6L8S - chains A and C of the 3 polymer chains in the assembly; structure by X-ray diffraction, 1.58 A resolution.

[Chain A]
Name: Hemocyanin
From: Panulirus japonicus
Sequence (650 residues; row label = number of the first residue in the row):
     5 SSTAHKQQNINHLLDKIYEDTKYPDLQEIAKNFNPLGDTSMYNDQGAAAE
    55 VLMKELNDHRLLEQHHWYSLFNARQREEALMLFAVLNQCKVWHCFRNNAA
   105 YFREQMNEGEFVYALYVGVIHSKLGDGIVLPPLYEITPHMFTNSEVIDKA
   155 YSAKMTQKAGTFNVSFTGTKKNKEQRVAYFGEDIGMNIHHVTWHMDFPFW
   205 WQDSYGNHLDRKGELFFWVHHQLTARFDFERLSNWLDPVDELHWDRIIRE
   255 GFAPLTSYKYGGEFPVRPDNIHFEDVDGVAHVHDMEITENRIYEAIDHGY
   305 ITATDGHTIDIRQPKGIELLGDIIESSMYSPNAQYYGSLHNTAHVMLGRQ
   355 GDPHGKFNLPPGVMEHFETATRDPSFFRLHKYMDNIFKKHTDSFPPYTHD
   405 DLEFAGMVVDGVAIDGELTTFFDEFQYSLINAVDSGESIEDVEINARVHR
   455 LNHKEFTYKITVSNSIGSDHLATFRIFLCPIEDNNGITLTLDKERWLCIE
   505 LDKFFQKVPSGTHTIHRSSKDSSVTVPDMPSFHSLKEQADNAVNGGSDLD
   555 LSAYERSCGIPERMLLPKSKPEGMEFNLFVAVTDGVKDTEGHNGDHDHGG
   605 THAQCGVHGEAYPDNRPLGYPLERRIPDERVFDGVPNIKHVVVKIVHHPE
Disulfides: Cys93-Cys98, Cys483-Cys502, Cys562-Cys609
Covalently attached groups: N-acetylglucosamine (NAG) linked to Asn167
Ion coordination: Cu ion site 1: His194, His198, His224 (together with oxygen atom); Cu ion site 2: His344, His348, His384 (together with oxygen atom)
Small-molecule neighbours:
  - oxygen atom (O), molecule 1: His194, His198, Phe220, His224, His344, His348, Phe371, His384
  - oxygen atom (O), molecule 2: His194, His198, His224, His344, His348, Phe371, Phe380, His384

[Chain C]
Name: Hemocyanin
From: Panulirus japonicus
Sequence (650 residues; each row starts with the number of its first residue):
     4 ASSTAHKQQDINHLLDKIYEDTKYPDLQEIAKNFNPLGDTSMYNDQGAAA
    54 EVLMKELNDHRLLEQHHWYSLFNARQREEALMLFAVLNQCKVWHCFRNNA
   104 AYFREQMNEGEFVYALYVGVIHSKLGDGIVLPPLYEITPHMFTNSEVIDK
   154 AYSAKMTQKAGTFNVSFTGTKKNKEQRVAYFGEDIGMNIHHVTWHMDFPF
   204 WWQDSYGNHLDRKGELFFWVHHQLTARFDFERLSNWLDPVDELHWDRIIR
   254 EGFAPLTSYKYGGEFPVRPDNKHFEDVDGVAHVHDMEITENRIYEAIDHG
   304 YITATDGHTIDIRQPKGIELLGDIIESSMYSPNAQYYGSLHNTAHVMLGR
   354 QGDPHGKFNLPPGVMEHFETATRDPSFFRLHKYMDNIFKKHTDSFPPYTH
   404 DDLEFAGMAVDGVAIDGELITFFDEFQYSLINAVDSGESIEDVEINARVH
   454 RLNHKEFTYKITVSNSIGSDHLATFRIFLCPIEDNNGITLTLDKARWLCI
   504 ELDKFFQKVPSGTHTIHRSSKDSSVTVPDMPSFHSLKEQADNAVNGGHDL
   554 DLSAYERSCGIPDRMLLPKSKPEGMEFNLFVAVTDGVKDTEGHNGDHDHG
   604 GTHAQCGVHGEAYPDNRPLGYPLERRIPDERVFDGVPNIKHVVVKIVHHP
Disulfides: Cys93-Cys98, Cys483-Cys502, Cys562-Cys609
Ion coordination: Cu ion site 1: His194, His198, His224 (together with oxygen atom); Cu ion site 2: His344, His348, His384 (together with oxygen atom); Mg2+ site 1: Ser526, Thr529, Glu559, Gly604; Mg2+ site 2 near Val635 (its only coordinating residue here)
Small-molecule neighbours:
  - oxygen atom (O), molecule 1: His194, His198, His224, His344, His348, Phe371, Phe380, His384
  - oxygen atom (O), molecule 2: His194, His198, Phe220, His224, His344, His348, Phe371, His384

[Chain A / chain C interface]
Contacting residue pairs (28; chain A residue first):
  Lys58(A) with Arg634(C)
  Glu59(A) with Arg634(C), salt bridge
  Asp62(A) with Arg634(C), salt bridge
  Arg64(A) with Asp632(C), salt bridge; Glu633(C), salt bridge; Arg634(C)
  Asp279(A) with Arg250(C), salt bridge
  His285(A) with Glu245(C), salt bridge
  His287(A) with Glu290(C), salt bridge; Glu293(C); Asn294(C)
  Ile291(A) with Asn294(C)
  Arg295(A) with Tyr297(C), hydrogen bond (side chain-backbone); Glu298(C), salt bridge; Asp301(C), salt bridge
  Thr306(A) with His302(C); Tyr304(C)
  Thr308(A) with His302(C); Arg316(C), hydrogen bond (backbone-side chain)
  Asp309(A) with Tyr304(C)
  Gly310(A) with Tyr304(C)
  Gln338(A) with Ile300(C), hydrogen bond (side chain-backbone); Asp301(C); Arg316(C), hydrogen bond; Ser397(C)
  Tyr339(A) with Glu298(C), hydrogen bond; Asp301(C); His302(C)
Other interface residues (no listed pair), chain A (16 interface residues in all): Glu278
Other interface residues (no listed pair), chain C (17 interface residues in all): His247

[In short]
The interface between chain A and chain C involves 16 residues on one side and 17 on the other, with 5
hydrogen bonds and 9 salt bridges. Polar pairs include Glu59(A)-Arg634(C), Asp62(A)-Arg634(C) and
Arg64(A)-Asp632(C). Bound to chain A: oxygen atom.
Chain A is Hemocyanin and chain C is Hemocyanin, both from Panulirus japonicus; the structure, High resolution
crystal structure of crustacean hemocyanin, was determined by X-ray diffraction.
